5YY9 - chains A and C; structure by X-ray diffraction, 2.65 A resolution.

Chain A:
Protein: E3 ubiquitin-protein ligase UHRF1
Source organism: Homo sapiens
Notes: EC 2.3.2.27; fragment: Tandem Tudor Domain
UniProtKB: Q96T88 (UHRF1_HUMAN); residue numbers follow UniProt; this construct covers 123-166, 176-285
Chain sequence (154 residues; each row starts with the number of its first residue; note: 9 numbers in that range are skipped by the numbering (no residue carries them; nothing is unmodelled there)):
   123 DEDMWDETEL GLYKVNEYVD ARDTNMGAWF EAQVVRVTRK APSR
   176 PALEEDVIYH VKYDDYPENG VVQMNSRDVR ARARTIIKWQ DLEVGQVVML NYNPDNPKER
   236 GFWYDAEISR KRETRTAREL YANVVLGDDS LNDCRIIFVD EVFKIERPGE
Disordered / not traced: 123-136, 263, 284-285
UniProt features mapped onto this chain:
  - modified residue: Ser165 (Phosphoserine)
  - cross-link: Lys279 (Glycyl lysine isopeptide (Lys-Gly) (interchain with G-Cter in SUMO2))

Chain C:
Protein: Ligase 1
Chain sequence (13 residues; each row starts with the number of its first residue):
   118 IPKRRTARKQ LPK
Disordered / not traced: 130
Modified / non-standard residues: Lys126 (N-trimethyllysine; M3L)
Reported in the primary citation:
  - post-translational modification sites: Thr123
  - mutagenesis - T123D: abolished binding to E3 ubiquitin-protein ligase UHRF1 (chain A)

How chain A and chain C interact:
Contacting residue pairs (30; chain A residue first):
  Asp142(A) - Arg121(C)  salt bridge
  Asp145(A) - Lys126(C)
  Met148(A) - Lys126(C)
  Trp151(A) - Arg121(C)
  Phe152(A) - Arg121(C)
  Phe152(A) - Lys126(C)
  Glu153(A) - Lys120(C)
  Glu153(A) - Arg121(C)  hydrogen bond (side chain-backbone)
  Tyr188(A) - Lys126(C)
  Asp190(A) - Arg125(C)  hydrogen bond (backbone-side chain)
  Tyr191(A) - Ala124(C)
  Tyr191(A) - Arg125(C)
  Tyr191(A) - Lys126(C)  hydrogen bond (side chain-backbone)
  Glu193(A) - Arg125(C)  salt bridge
  Asn194(A) - Lys126(C)
  Arg207(A) - Arg121(C)
  Ala208(A) - Arg121(C)
  Met224(A) - Arg121(C)
  Asn226(A) - Arg122(C)  hydrogen bond (side chain-backbone)
  Arg235(A) - Arg122(C)  hydrogen bond (side chain-backbone)
  Arg235(A) - Ala124(C)
  Gly236(A) - Thr123(C)
  Gly236(A) - Ala124(C)  hydrogen bond (backbone-backbone)
  Phe237(A) - Thr123(C)
  Phe237(A) - Ala124(C)
  Trp238(A) - Arg121(C)
  Trp238(A) - Arg122(C)  hydrogen bond (side chain-backbone)
  Trp238(A) - Thr123(C)  hydrogen bond
  Glu276(A) - Arg122(C)  salt bridge
  Phe278(A) - Arg121(C)
Other interface residues (no listed pair), chain A (22 interface residues in all): Arg209
Other interface residues (no listed pair), chain C (8 interface residues in all): Ile118
Interface features reported in the paper:
  - residue pairs: Asp142(A)-Arg121(C), Tyr188(A)-Lys126(C), Asp190(A)-Arg125(C) (backbone contact), Tyr191(A)-Lys126(C), Glu193(A)-Arg125(C) (salt bridge), Met224(A)-Arg121(C) (hydrophobic contact), Trp238(A)-Arg121(C) (hydrophobic contact), Trp238(A)-Thr123(C) (hydrogen bond), Glu276(A)-Arg122(C), Phe278(A)-Arg121(C) (hydrophobic contact)
  - hot spots on chain A (mutagenesis) - D142A: abolished binding to Ligase 1 (chain C)
  - hot spots on chain A (mutagenesis) - Y188A/Y191A, E193A, E276A: decreased binding to Ligase 1 (chain C)
  - hot spots on chain C (mutagenesis) - R121A (6000-fold): decreased binding to E3 ubiquitin-protein ligase UHRF1 (chain A)

Summary:
22 residues of chain A face 8 of chain C across their interface; the contacts include 8 hydrogen bonds and 3
salt bridges. Polar pairs include Asp142(A)-Arg121(C), Glu193(A)-Arg125(C) and Glu276(A)-Arg122(C). The
authors report contacts between Asp142(A) and Arg121(C), Tyr188(A) and Lys126(C) and Tyr191(A) and Lys126(C)
among others; a backbone contact between Asp190(A) and Arg125(C); a salt bridge between Glu193(A) and
Arg125(C). From the paper: Y188A/Y191A, E193A and E276A of chain A reduce binding to Ligase 1 (chain C); a
modification site at Thr123(C); 6 substitutions were tested in all.
Chain A is E3 ubiquitin-protein ligase UHRF1 (Homo sapiens) and chain C is Ligase 1; the structure, Crystal
structure of Tandem Tudor Domain of human UHRF1 in complex with LIG1-K126me3, was determined by X-ray
diffraction (same publication as 5YYA).
